Entry 7C8S (X-ray diffraction, 1.31 A resolution); this record covers chain A.

== Chain A ==
Name: Dual specificity protein phosphatase 22
From: Homo sapiens
Notes: EC 3.1.3.16, 3.1.3.48
UniProt: Q9NRW4 (DUS22_HUMAN); numbering as in UniProt (aligned over 1-155)
Chain sequence (157 residues; numbered -1 to 155; the number before each row is that of its first residue; numbers below 1 keep their minus sign (Gly-1 is residue -1)):
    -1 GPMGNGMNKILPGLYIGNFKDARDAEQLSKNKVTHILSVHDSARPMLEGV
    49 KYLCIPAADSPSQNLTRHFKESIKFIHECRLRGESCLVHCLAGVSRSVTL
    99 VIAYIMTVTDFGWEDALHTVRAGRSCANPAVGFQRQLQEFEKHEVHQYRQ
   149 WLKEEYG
Disordered / not traced: 155
Construct notes: expression tag (-1 to 0); engineered mutation Ala128 (Asn in Q9NRW4)
Curated features (UniProtKB/Swiss-Prot):
  - active site: Cys88 (Phosphocysteine intermediate)
  - binding site (a protein): Leu89, Ala90, Val92, Ser93, Arg94
  - modified residue: Ser58 (Phosphoserine)
  - lipidation: Gly2 (N-myristoyl glycine)
  - mutagenesis: Asp57 (D57A/N: Over 40-fold decrease in catalytic efficiency for p-nitrophenyl phosphate), Cys88 (C88S: Does not dephosphorylate UBR2), Ser93 (S93A/N: Over 150-fold decrease in catalytic efficiency for p-nitrophenyl phosphate)
Reported in the primary citation:
  - contacts within the chain: Ser93-Ala128 (backbone contact)
  - conformationally variable residues (loop rearrangement): Asp57
  - catalytic residues: Asp57, Cys88 (citing earlier work)
  - mutagenesis - D57A (26-31-fold), D57N (26-31-fold), S93A (150-260-fold), S93N (150-260-fold): decreased catalytic activity

== Overview ==
From UniProt: active-site residue Cys88, 5 protein-binding residues and 3 mutagenesis sites. From the paper:
catalytic residues Asp57 and Cys88; D57A, D57N and S93A, among others, reduce catalytic activity.
Chain A is Dual specificity protein phosphatase 22 (Homo sapiens); the structure, Crystal structure of DUSP22
mutant_N128A, was determined by X-ray diffraction, deposited together with 6L1S, 6LMY, 6LOT, 6LOU and 6LVQ.
